Entry 5GJT (X-ray diffraction, 3.10 A resolution); this record covers chains A and B of the 4 polymer chains in the assembly.

Chain A:
Name: Hemagglutinin
Organism: Influenza A virus
UniProtKB: N0C8E5 (N0C8E5_9INFA); residues 11-337 here correspond to UniProt positions 18-344 (UniProt number = residue number + 7)
Amino-acid sequence (329 residues; row label = number of the first residue in the row):
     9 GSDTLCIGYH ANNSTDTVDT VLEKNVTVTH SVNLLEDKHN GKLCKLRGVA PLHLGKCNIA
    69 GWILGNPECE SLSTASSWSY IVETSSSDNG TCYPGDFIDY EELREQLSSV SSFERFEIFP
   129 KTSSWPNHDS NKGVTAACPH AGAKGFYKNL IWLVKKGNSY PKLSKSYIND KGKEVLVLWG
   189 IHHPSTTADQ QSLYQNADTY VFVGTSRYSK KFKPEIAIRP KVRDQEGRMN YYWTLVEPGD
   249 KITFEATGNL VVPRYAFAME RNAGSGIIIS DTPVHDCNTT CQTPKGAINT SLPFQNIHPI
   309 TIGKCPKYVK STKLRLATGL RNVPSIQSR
Unresolved in the structure: 9, 271-272, 333-337
Construct notes: expression tag (9-10)
Disulfide bonds: C52-C285, C65-C77, C100-C146, C289-C313
Glycans and other covalent adducts: N-acetylglucosamine (NAG) linked to N97
What the authors report for this chain:
  - post-translational modification sites: N97
  - mutagenesis - H18Q: abolished binding to 3E1

Chain B:
Name: Hemagglutinin
Organism: Influenza A virus
Notes: fragment: hemagglutinin
UniProtKB: N0C8E5 (N0C8E5_9INFA); residues 1-176 here correspond to UniProt positions 345-520 (UniProt number = residue number + 344)
Amino-acid sequence (182 residues; each row starts with the number of its first residue):
     1 GLFGAIAGFI EGGWTGMVDG WYGYHHQNEQ GSGYAADLKS TQNAIDKITN KVNSVIEKMN
    61 TQFTAVGKEF NHLEKRIENL NKKVDDGFLD IWTYNAELLV LLENERTLDY HDSNVKNLYE
   121 KVRNQLKNNA KEIGNGCFEF YHKCDNTCME SVKNGTYDYP KYSEEAKLNR EEIDGVLELV
   181 PR
Unresolved in the structure: 1-4, 170-182
Construct notes: expression tag (177-182)
Disulfide bonds: C144-C148
What the authors report for this chain:
  - mutagenesis - I45F: abolished binding to 3E1
  - mutagenesis - D19N: decreased binding to 3E1

Interface between chain A and chain B:
Inter-chain disulfides: C14(A)-C137(B)
Contacting residue pairs (137; chain A residue first):
  S10(A) with F140(B)
  D11(A) with Q27(B); N28(B); E29(B); E139(B); F140(B), hydrogen bond (backbone-backbone); H142(B); K143(B); C144(B), hydrogen bond (side chain-backbone)
  T12(A) with H26(B); Q27(B), hydrogen bond (backbone-backbone); F138(B); E139(B); M149(B)
  L13(A) with Y24(B), hydrophobic; H25(B); H26(B); C137(B); F138(B), hydrogen bond (backbone-backbone); F140(B), hydrophobic; M149(B), hydrophobic; V152(B), hydrophobic
  C14(A) with W14(B); Y24(B); H25(B), hydrogen bond (backbone-backbone); G136(B); C137(B), disulfide
  I15(A) with I10(B); W14(B); G23(B); Y24(B), hydrophobic; V115(B); V122(B), hydrophobic; G136(B), hydrogen bond (backbone-backbone); F138(B), hydrophobic
  G16(A) with W14(B); Y22(B); G23(B), hydrogen bond (backbone-backbone)
  Y17(A) with I6(B); A7(B), hydrogen bond (side chain-backbone); I10(B), hydrogen bond (side chain-backbone); E11(B); G12(B); G13(B); W14(B), hydrogen bond (backbone-backbone); M17(B); W21(B); V115(B), hydrophobic
  H18(A) with W14(B); M17(B), hydrogen bond (side chain-backbone); V18(B); G20(B); W21(B), hydrogen bond (backbone-backbone)
  A19(A) with G13(B); W14(B), hydrogen bond (backbone-backbone); T15(B)
  V26(A) with N104(B)
  D27(A) with L101(B); N104(B), hydrogen bond (backbone-side chain)
  T28(A) with L101(B); N104(B); E105(B); L108(B)
  V29(A) with L101(B), hydrogen bond (backbone-backbone); L102(B), hydrophobic; E105(B)
  L30(A) with E105(B)
  K32(A) with L101(B)
  V34(A) with L108(B), hydrophobic
  V36(A) with L108(B), hydrophobic
  H38(A) with W21(B), hydrogen bond
  V40(A) with V52(B), hydrophobic
  L42(A) with V55(B), hydrophobic; I56(B), hydrophobic; V100(B), hydrophobic
  R55(A) with F63(B)
  E109(A) with N71(B), hydrogen bond
  R112(A) with E69(B), salt bridge
  E113(A) with K68(B), salt bridge
  S273(A) with A65(B)
  G274(A) with A65(B)
  I275(A) with E69(B)
  S299(A) with I56(B)
  P301(A) with V55(B); I56(B); M59(B)
  F302(A) with M59(B), hydrophobic; W92(B), hydrophobic; A96(B), hydrophobic
  P307(A) with V66(B)
  I308(A) with V66(B), hydrophobic; G67(B)
  T309(A) with T64(B); A65(B); V66(B), hydrogen bond (backbone-backbone)
  I310(A) with T64(B)
  G311(A) with Q62(B); F63(B); T64(B), hydrogen bond (backbone-backbone)
  K312(A) with T61(B)
  C313(A) with T61(B), hydrogen bond (backbone-side chain)
  K315(A) with M59(B); T61(B); W92(B)
  Y316(A) with L89(B), hydrophobic
  V317(A) with L89(B); W92(B); T93(B)
  K318(A) with L89(B); T93(B), hydrogen bond (backbone-side chain)
  S319(A) with T93(B); E97(B), hydrogen bond
  K321(A) with E97(B)
  L322(A) with A96(B); E97(B)
  R323(A) with V100(B); N104(B), hydrogen bond (backbone-side chain)
  L324(A) with V100(B), hydrophobic; E103(B); N104(B)
  A325(A) with N104(B), hydrogen bond (backbone-side chain); T107(B)
  T326(A) with W21(B); I48(B); V52(B); T107(B); H111(B), hydrogen bond (backbone-side chain)
  G327(A) with W21(B); H111(B), hydrogen bond (backbone-side chain)
  L328(A) with W21(B), hydrophobic; Y22(B), hydrophobic; H111(B)
  R329(A) with I6(B); L108(B)
  V331(A) with G12(B); G13(B), hydrogen bond (backbone-backbone)
  P332(A) with G13(B)
Also at the interface, not in a pair above, chain A (58 interface residues in all): N20, T37, L54, L300
Also at the interface, not in a pair above, chain B (65 interface residues in all): A5, D85, L118, Y119

Overview:
58 residues of chain A and 65 residues of chain B are in contact; the contacts include 1 disulfide bond, 27
hydrogen bonds and 2 salt bridges. Among the polar pairs are R112(A)-E69(B), E113(A)-K68(B) and
D11(A)-C144(B). From the paper: H18Q of chain A abolishes binding to 3E1; a modification site at N97(A); 3
substitutions were tested in all.
Chain A is Hemagglutinin and chain B is Hemagglutinin, both from Influenza A virus; the structure, Crystal
structure of H1 hemagglutinin from A/Washington/05/2011 in complex with a neutralizing antibody 3E1, was
determined by X-ray diffraction together with 5GJS from the same study.
